6TE0 - chains H and I of the 23 polymer chains in the assembly; structure by electron microscopy, 3.92 A resolution.

== Chain H ==
Molecule: ATP synthase subunit delta
From: Euglena gracilis
Chain sequence (176 residues; row label = number of the first residue in the row):
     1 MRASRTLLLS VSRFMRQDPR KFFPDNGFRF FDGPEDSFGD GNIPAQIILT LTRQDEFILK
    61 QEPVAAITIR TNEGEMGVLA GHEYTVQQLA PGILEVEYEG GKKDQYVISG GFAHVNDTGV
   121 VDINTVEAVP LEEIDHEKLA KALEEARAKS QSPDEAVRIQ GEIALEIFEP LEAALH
Unresolved in the structure: 1-16

== Chain I ==
Molecule: ATP synthase subunit epsilon
From: Euglena gracilis
Chain sequence (76 residues; row label = number of the first residue in the row):
     1 MSWRDAGISY LRYLSIVTRC IHEVQKEGPL LTKNVRFSTI GWKSLYLDHG ATKEYTAIPA
    61 ELEKIPENQV AQQHHA
Unresolved in the structure: 1, 68-76

== Interface between chain H and chain I ==
Contacting residue pairs (45):
  Arg53(H) - Phe37(I)
  Gln54(H) - Phe37(I)
  Glu56(H) - Phe37(I)
  Gln88(H) - Tyr10(I)  hydrogen bond
  Pro91(H) - Tyr13(I)
  Pro91(H) - Val17(I)  hydrophobic
  Ile108(H) - Ile21(I)
  Ser109(H) - Leu14(I)  hydrogen bond (side chain-backbone)
  Ser109(H) - Val17(I)
  Ser109(H) - Thr18(I)  hydrogen bond
  Ser109(H) - Ile21(I)
  Gly110(H) - Leu14(I)
  Val126(H) - Leu14(I)  hydrophobic
  Val126(H) - Thr18(I)
  Glu127(H) - Thr18(I)
  Glu127(H) - His22(I)  salt bridge
  Glu127(H) - Asn34(I)  hydrogen bond
  Val129(H) - Gln25(I)
  Glu132(H) - Lys26(I)  hydrogen bond (backbone-side chain)
  Glu133(H) - Gln25(I)
  Glu133(H) - Lys26(I)  hydrogen bond (backbone-backbone)
  Glu133(H) - Leu30(I)
  Ile134(H) - Gln25(I)
  Ile134(H) - Lys26(I)
  Asp135(H) - Val24(I)
  Asp135(H) - Lys26(I)
  Lys138(H) - Glu23(I)  hydrogen bond (side chain-backbone)
  Lys138(H) - Val24(I)
  Lys138(H) - Gln25(I)
  Lys138(H) - Glu27(I)  salt bridge
  Leu139(H) - Val24(I)  hydrophobic
  Ile159(H) - Ser2(I)
  Ile159(H) - Trp3(I)  hydrophobic
  Ile159(H) - Ala6(I)  hydrophobic
  Ile159(H) - Ile8(I)  hydrophobic
  Gln160(H) - Ile16(I)
  Gln160(H) - Arg19(I)
  Gln160(H) - Glu63(I)
  Ile163(H) - Trp3(I)  hydrophobic
  Ile163(H) - Tyr13(I)  hydrophobic
  Ile163(H) - Val17(I)  hydrophobic
  Glu166(H) - Tyr13(I)  hydrogen bond
  Ile167(H) - Val17(I)  hydrophobic
  Ile167(H) - Ile21(I)  hydrophobic
  Phe168(H) - Val24(I)  hydrophobic
Other interface residues (no listed pair), chain H (30 interface residues in all): Gly111, Phe112, Pro130, Ala142, Ala156, Glu162, Ala164
Other interface residues (no listed pair), chain I (24 interface residues in all): Cys20, Leu62

== Summary ==
Chain H and chain I form an interface of 30 and 24 residues respectively, with 8 hydrogen bonds and 2 salt
bridges. Among the polar pairs are Glu127(H)-His22(I), Lys138(H)-Glu27(I) and Gln88(H)-Tyr10(I).
Chain H is ATP synthase subunit delta and chain I is ATP synthase subunit epsilon, both from Euglena gracilis;
the structure, Cryo-EM structure of Euglena gracilis mitochondrial ATP synthase, OSCP/F1/c-ring, rotational
state 3, was determined by electron microscopy, deposited together with 6TDU, 6TDV, 6TDW, 6TDX, 6TDY and 6TDZ.
